Entry 8YS6 (electron microscopy, 3.03 A resolution); this record covers chains A and B of the 8 polymer chains in the assembly.

Chain A:
Name: 2-oxoglutarate synthase subunit alpha
Organism: Helicobacter pylori
UniProt: A0A2T6W5S4 (A0A2T6W5S4_HELPX); residues 1-375 here = UniProt positions 1-375
Chain sequence (375 residues; row label = number of the first residue in the row):
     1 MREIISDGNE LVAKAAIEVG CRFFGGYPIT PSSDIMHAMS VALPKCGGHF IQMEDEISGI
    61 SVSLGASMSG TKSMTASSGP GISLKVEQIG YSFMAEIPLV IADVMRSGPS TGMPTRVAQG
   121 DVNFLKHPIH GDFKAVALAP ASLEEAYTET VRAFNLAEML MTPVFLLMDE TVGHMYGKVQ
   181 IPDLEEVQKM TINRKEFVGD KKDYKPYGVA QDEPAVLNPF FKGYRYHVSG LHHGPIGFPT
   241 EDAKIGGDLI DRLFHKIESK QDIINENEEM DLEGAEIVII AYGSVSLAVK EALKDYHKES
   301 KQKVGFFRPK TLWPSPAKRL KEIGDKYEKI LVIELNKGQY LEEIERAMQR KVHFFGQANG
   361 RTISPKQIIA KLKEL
Unresolved in the structure: 375
Ligand contacts: thiamine diphosphate: Y27, P28, I29, P80, R106, T111

Chain B:
Name: 2-oxoglutarate:acceptor oxidoreductase
Organism: Helicobacter pylori
UniProt: A0A0B2EEZ8 (A0A0B2EEZ8_HELPX); residue numbers follow UniProt; this construct covers 1-186
Chain sequence (186 residues; numbered 1 to 186; the number before each row is that of its first residue):
     1 MEAQLRFTGV GGQGVLLAGE ILAEAKIVSG GYGTKTSTYT SQVRGGPTKV DILLDKDEII
    61 FPYAKEGEID FMLSVAQISY NQFKSDIKQG GIVVIDPNLV TPTKEDEEKY QIYKIPIISI
   121 AKDEVGNIIT QSVVALAITV ELTKCVEENI VLDTMLKKVP AKVADTNKKA FEIGKKHALE
   181 ALKVRA
Unresolved in the structure: 185-186
Ligand contacts: Napabucasin (A1D65): G12, R44, K122

Chain A / chain B interface:
Residue-residue contacts (18):
  I5(A) - E24(B)
  I5(A) - I27(B)  hydrophobic
  T171(A) - Y63(B)  hydrogen bond
  M175(A) - T34(B)
  M175(A) - P62(B)  hydrophobic
  Y176(A) - E24(B)  hydrogen bond
  Y176(A) - T34(B)  hydrogen bond (backbone-side chain)
  Y176(A) - K35(B)  hydrogen bond (backbone-backbone)
  G177(A) - G33(B)
  K178(A) - I27(B)
  K178(A) - Y32(B)
  L287(A) - I60(B)
  L287(A) - P62(B)
  A288(A) - F61(B)  hydrophobic
  E291(A) - F61(B)  hydrogen bond (side chain-backbone)
  E291(A) - K65(B)  salt bridge
  K294(A) - I60(B)
  P365(A) - F61(B)
Interface residues without a listed pair, chain A (16 interface residues in all): E170, H174, K290, T362, S364
Interface residues without a listed pair, chain B (14 interface residues in all): E20, G31, E66

Overview:
16 residues of chain A face 14 of chain B across their interface, with 5 hydrogen bonds and 1 salt bridge.
Among the polar pairs are E291(A)-K65(B), T171(A)-Y63(B) and Y176(A)-E24(B). Bound to chain A: thiamine
diphosphate. Bound to chain B: Napabucasin.
Here chain A is 2-oxoglutarate synthase subunit alpha and chain B is 2-oxoglutarate:acceptor oxidoreductase,
both from Helicobacter pylori. Entry 8YS6 (Helicobacter pylori OorDABC in complex with Napabucasin) was
determined by electron microscopy together with 8YS5 from the same study.
